3J3Q - chains f0 and f5 of the 1356 polymer chains in the assembly; structure by electron microscopy.

# Chain f0 (and f5)
Protein: capsid protein
From: Human immunodeficiency virus 1
Notes: chain f5 of this document is another copy of the same molecule, construct and numbering; everything in this record applies to it too
UniProt: Q79791 (Q79791_9HIV1); residues 1-231 here correspond to UniProt positions 133-363 (UniProt number = residue number + 132)
Sequence (231 residues; each row starts with the number of its first residue):
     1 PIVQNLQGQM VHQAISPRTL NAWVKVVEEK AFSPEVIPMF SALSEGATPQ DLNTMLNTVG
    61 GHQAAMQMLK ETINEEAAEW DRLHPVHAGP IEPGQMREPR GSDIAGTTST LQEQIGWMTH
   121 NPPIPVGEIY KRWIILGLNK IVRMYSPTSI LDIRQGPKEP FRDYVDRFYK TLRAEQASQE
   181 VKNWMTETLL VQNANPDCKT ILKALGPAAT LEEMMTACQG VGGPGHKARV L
Differences from the reference sequence: engineered mutation E92 (Ala224 in Q79791)
Cystine bridges: C198-C218

# Interface between chain f0 and chain f5
Pairs across the interface (56):
  V3(f0) - Q13(f5)
  Q4(f0) - V3(f5)
  Q4(f0) - N5(f5)
  Q4(f0) - V11(f5)
  Q4(f0) - H12(f5)
  Q4(f0) - Q13(f5)
  N5(f0) - H12(f5)
  L6(f0) - Q112(f5)
  Q7(f0) - M10(f5)
  Q7(f0) - V11(f5)
  Q7(f0) - H12(f5)
  Q7(f0) - Q112(f5)
  G8(f0) - V11(f5)
  Q9(f0) - N5(f5)
  R18(f0) - P17(f5)
  R18(f0) - R18(f5)
  T19(f0) - P17(f5)
  A22(f0) - N21(f5)
  P38(f0) - N57(f5)
  P38(f0) - T58(f5)
  M39(f0) - L20(f5)
  M39(f0) - N21(f5)
  M39(f0) - V24(f5)
  M39(f0) - T58(f5)
  A42(f0) - L20(f5)
  A42(f0) - T54(f5)
  A42(f0) - T58(f5)
  L43(f0) - P17(f5)
  L43(f0) - L20(f5)
  R162(f0) - A64(f5)
  R162(f0) - Y145(f5)
  V165(f0) - Q63(f5)
  V165(f0) - A64(f5)
  D166(f0) - G61(f5)
  D166(f0) - H62(f5)
  D166(f0) - Q63(f5)
  Y169(f0) - Q63(f5)
  Y169(f0) - Q67(f5)
  K170(f0) - G60(f5)
  R173(f0) - Q63(f5)
  R173(f0) - Q67(f5)
  R173(f0) - K70(f5)
  L211(f0) - Q67(f5)
  L211(f0) - M68(f5)
  L211(f0) - E71(f5)
  E212(f0) - M68(f5)
  E212(f0) - T72(f5)
  E212(f0) - K140(f5)
  E212(f0) - M144(f5)
  M215(f0) - A64(f5)
  M215(f0) - A65(f5)
  M215(f0) - M144(f5)
  M215(f0) - Y145(f5)
  T216(f0) - M144(f5)
  V230(f0) - E29(f5)
  V230(f0) - F32(f5)
Interface residues without a listed pair, chain f0 (30 interface residues in all): I2, E35, E45, K227, R229
Interface residues without a listed pair, chain f5 (37 interface residues in all): A14, I15, V59, I115, I141, P147

# Overview
30 residues of chain f0 face 37 of chain f5 across their interface.
Both chains are capsid protein (Human immunodeficiency virus 1). Entry 3J3Q (Atomic-level structure of the
entire HIV-1 capsid) was determined by electron microscopy together with 3J4F, 3J34 and 3J3Y from the same
study.
